PDB entry 6SZG | X-ray diffraction, 1.84 A resolution | chains A and B

Chain A (and B):
Molecule: Ditrans, polycis-undecaprenyl-diphosphate synthase ((2E, 6E)-farnesyl-diphosphate specific)
Source organism: Acinetobacter baumannii
Notes: EC 2.5.1.31; chain B of this document is another copy of the same molecule, construct and numbering; everything in this record applies to it too
Reference sequence: V5VCK8 (V5VCK8_ACIBA); residues 11-260 here correspond to UniProt positions 1-250 (UniProt number = residue number - 10)
Chain sequence (270 residues; numbered -9 to 260; the number before each row is that of its first residue; numbers below 1 keep their minus sign (Met-9 is residue -9)):
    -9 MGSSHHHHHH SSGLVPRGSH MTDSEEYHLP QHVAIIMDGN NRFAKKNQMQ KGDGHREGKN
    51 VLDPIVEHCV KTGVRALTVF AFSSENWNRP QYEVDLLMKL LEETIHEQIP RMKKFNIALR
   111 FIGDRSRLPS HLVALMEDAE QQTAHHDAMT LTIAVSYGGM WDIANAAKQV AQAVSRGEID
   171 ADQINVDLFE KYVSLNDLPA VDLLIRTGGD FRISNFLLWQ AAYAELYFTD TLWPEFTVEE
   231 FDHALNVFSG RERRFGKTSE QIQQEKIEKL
Disordered / not traced: -9 to 17, 240-260 (chain B: -9 to 13, 32-49, 245-260)
Differences from the reference sequence: initiating methionine (-9); expression tag (-8 to 10)
Ligand contacts:
  - M2E ((4-chlorophenyl)-[(3S)-3-oxidanylpiperidin-1-yl]methanone): Met27, Lys49, Leu52, Asp53, Val69, Ala71, Leu87, Leu90, Leu91, Thr94, Gln98, Leu141, Ile143, Trp223
  - M2K (4,5,6,7-tetrahydro-2H-indazole-3-carboxylic acid): Met27, Asp28, Gly29, Asn30, Asn31, His45, Phe70, Ala71, Asn76, Arg79, Glu83, Leu87
What the authors report for this chain:
  - binding site for M2K: Met27, Asn30, Asn31, Arg79
  - binding site for M2E: Gly48, Leu52

Interface between chain A and chain B:
Residue-residue contacts (72; chain A residue first):
  Glu75(A) - Tyr213(B)  hydrogen bond
  Met150(A) - Val176(B)
  Met150(A) - Trp209(B)  hydrophobic
  Met150(A) - Tyr213(B)
  Trp151(A) - Val176(B)
  Ile153(A) - Ile153(B)  hydrophobic
  Ile153(A) - Phe179(B)  hydrophobic
  Ile153(A) - Trp209(B)  hydrophobic
  Ala154(A) - Ile174(B)
  Ala154(A) - Asn175(B)
  Ala154(A) - Val176(B)
  Ala154(A) - Phe179(B)  hydrophobic
  Ala157(A) - Ala157(B)  hydrophobic
  Ala157(A) - Phe179(B)  hydrophobic
  Lys158(A) - Ala171(B)
  Lys158(A) - Asp172(B)
  Lys158(A) - Ile174(B)
  Ala161(A) - Val164(B)
  Ala161(A) - Ala171(B)  hydrophobic
  Ala161(A) - Ile174(B)  hydrophobic
  Gln162(A) - Ala171(B)
  Gln162(A) - Asp172(B)  hydrogen bond
  Val164(A) - Ala161(B)
  Val164(A) - Ser165(B)
  Ser165(A) - Val164(B)
  Ala171(A) - Lys158(B)
  Ala171(A) - Ala161(B)
  Ala171(A) - Gln162(B)
  Asp172(A) - Lys158(B)  hydrogen bond (backbone-side chain)
  Asp172(A) - Gln162(B)  hydrogen bond
  Ile174(A) - Ala154(B)
  Ile174(A) - Lys158(B)
  Ile174(A) - Ala161(B)  hydrophobic
  Asn175(A) - Ala154(B)
  Val176(A) - Met150(B)
  Val176(A) - Trp151(B)
  Val176(A) - Ala154(B)
  Phe179(A) - Ile153(B)  hydrophobic
  Phe179(A) - Ala154(B)  hydrophobic
  Phe179(A) - Ala157(B)  hydrophobic
  Phe201(A) - Ala214(B)
  Phe201(A) - Glu215(B)
  Phe201(A) - Leu216(B)  hydrogen bond (backbone-backbone)
  Phe201(A) - Arg244(B)
  Arg202(A) - Tyr213(B)  hydrogen bond (side chain-backbone)
  Arg202(A) - Ala214(B)
  Arg202(A) - Glu215(B)  salt bridge
  Ile203(A) - Ala212(B)
  Ile203(A) - Leu216(B)  hydrophobic
  Ser204(A) - Ala212(B)  hydrogen bond (backbone-backbone)
  Asn205(A) - Ala212(B)  hydrogen bond (backbone-backbone)
  Asn205(A) - Tyr213(B)
  Leu208(A) - Leu208(B)
  Leu208(A) - Ala212(B)  hydrophobic
  Trp209(A) - Met150(B)  hydrophobic
  Trp209(A) - Ile153(B)  hydrophobic
  Ala212(A) - Ile203(B)
  Ala212(A) - Ser204(B)  hydrogen bond (backbone-backbone)
  Ala212(A) - Asn205(B)  hydrogen bond (backbone-backbone)
  Ala212(A) - Leu208(B)  hydrophobic
  Tyr213(A) - Glu75(B)
  Tyr213(A) - Met150(B)  hydrophobic
  Tyr213(A) - Arg202(B)
  Tyr213(A) - Asn205(B)  hydrogen bond
  Ala214(A) - Phe201(B)
  Ala214(A) - Arg202(B)
  Glu215(A) - Phe201(B)
  Glu215(A) - Arg202(B)  salt bridge
  Leu216(A) - Phe201(B)  hydrogen bond (backbone-backbone)
  Leu216(A) - Phe218(B)  hydrophobic
  Phe218(A) - Leu216(B)  hydrophobic
  Phe218(A) - Phe218(B)  hydrophobic
Also at the interface, not in a pair above, chain A (31 interface residues in all): Ala211
Also at the interface, not in a pair above, chain B (32 interface residues in all): Ala211

Summary:
The interface between chain A and chain B involves 31 residues on one side and 32 on the other, with 12
hydrogen bonds and 2 salt bridges. Among the polar pairs are Arg202(A)-Glu215(B), Glu75(A)-Tyr213(B) and
Gln162(A)-Asp172(B). The paper reports a binding site for M2K at Met27(A), Asn30(A) and Asn31(A) among others;
a binding site for M2E at Gly48(A) and Leu52(A).
Both chains are Ditrans, polycis-undecaprenyl-diphosphate synthase ((2E, 6E)-farnesyl-diphosphate specific)
(Acinetobacter baumannii). Entry 6SZG (Acinetobacter baumannii undecaprenyl pyrophosphate synthase (AB-UppS)
in complex with GR839 and GSK513) was determined by X-ray diffraction, deposited together with 6SZH.
